PDB entry 5XIB | X-ray diffraction, 2.30 A resolution | chain A

Chain A:
Name: Heme acquisition protein HasAp
From: Pseudomonas aeruginosa str. PAO1
UniProt: G3XD33 (G3XD33_PSEAE); numbering as in UniProt (aligned over 1-184)
Chain sequence (184 residues; row label = number of the first residue in the row):
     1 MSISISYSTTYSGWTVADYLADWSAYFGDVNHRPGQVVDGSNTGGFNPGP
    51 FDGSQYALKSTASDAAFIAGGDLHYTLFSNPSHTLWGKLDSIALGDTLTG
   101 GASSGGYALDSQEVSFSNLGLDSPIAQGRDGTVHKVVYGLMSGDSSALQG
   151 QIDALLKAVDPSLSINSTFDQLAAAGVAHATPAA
Metal / ion sites: 5,15-Diphenylporphyrin containing FE Fe: His32, Tyr75
Residues lining bound ligands: 5,15-Diphenylporphyrin containing FE (WUP): His32, Arg33, Pro34, Val37, Thr43, Gly44, Gly45, Phe46, Pro50, Phe51, Tyr56, Tyr75, Leu77, His83, Leu85, Arg129, His134, Tyr138, Met141

Summary:
Ligands of chain A: 5,15-Diphenylporphyrin containing FE. His32 and Tyr75 coordinate a 5,15-Diphenylporphyrin
containing FE Fe ion.
Chain A is Heme acquisition protein HasAp (Pseudomonas aeruginosa str. PAO1); the structure, Crystal Structure
of HasAp with Fe-5,15-Diphenylporphyrin, was determined by X-ray diffraction together with 5XA4, 5XIC, 5XIE
and 5XKB from the same study.
